Entry 8H7G (electron microscopy, 3.70 A resolution); this record covers chains G and H of the 14 polymer chains in the assembly.

== Chain G ==
Name: Transcriptional adapter 1
Source organism: Homo sapiens
UniProt: Q96BN2 (TADA1_HUMAN); residues 1-335 here = UniProt positions 1-335
Amino-acid sequence (374 residues; numbered -38 to 335; the number before each row is that of its first residue; numbers below 1 keep their minus sign (Met-38 is residue -38)):
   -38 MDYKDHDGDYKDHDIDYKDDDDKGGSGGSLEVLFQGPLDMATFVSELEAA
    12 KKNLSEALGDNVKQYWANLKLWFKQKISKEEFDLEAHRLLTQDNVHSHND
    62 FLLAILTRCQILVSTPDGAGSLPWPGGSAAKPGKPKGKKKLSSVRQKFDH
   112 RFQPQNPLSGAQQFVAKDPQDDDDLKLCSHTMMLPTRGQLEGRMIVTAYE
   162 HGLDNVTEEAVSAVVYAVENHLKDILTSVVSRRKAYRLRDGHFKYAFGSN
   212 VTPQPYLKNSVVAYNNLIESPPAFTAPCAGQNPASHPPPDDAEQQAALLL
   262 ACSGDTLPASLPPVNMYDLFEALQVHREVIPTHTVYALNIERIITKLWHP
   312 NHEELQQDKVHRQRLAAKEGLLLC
Not modelled in the structure: -38 to 107, 128-137, 229-250, 328-335
Differences from the reference sequence: initiating methionine (-38); expression tag (-37 to 0)

== Chain H ==
Name: TAF5-like RNA polymerase II p300/CBP-associated factor-associated factor 65 kDa subunit 5L
Source organism: Homo sapiens
UniProt: O75529 (TAF5L_HUMAN); residue numbers follow UniProt; this construct covers 1-589
Amino-acid sequence (589 residues; numbered 1 to 589; the number before each row is that of its first residue):
     1 MKRVRTEQIQMAVSCYLKRRQYVDSDGPLKQGLRLSQTAEEMAANLTVQS
    51 ESGCANIVSAAPCQAEPQQYEVQFGRLRNFLTDSDSQHSHEVMPLLYPLF
   101 VYLHLNLVQNSPKSTVESFYSRFHGMFLQNASQKDVIEQLQTTQTIQDIL
   151 SNFKLRAFLDNKYVVRLQEDSYNYLIRYLQSDNNTALCKVLTLHIHLDVQ
   201 PAKRTDYQLYASGSSSRSENNGLEPPDMPSPILQNEAALEVLQESIKRVK
   251 DGPPSLTTICFYAFYNTEQLLNTAEISPDSKLLAAGFDNSCIKLWSLRSK
   301 KLKSEPHQVDVSRIHLACDILEEEDDEDDNAGTEMKILRGHCGPVYSTRF
   351 LADSSGLLSCSEDMSIRYWDLGSFTNTVLYQGHAYPVWDLDISPYSLYFA
   401 SGSHDRTARLWSFDRTYPLRIYAGHLADVDCVKFHPNSNYLATGSTDKTV
   451 RLWSAQQGNSVRLFTGHRGPVLSLAFSPNGKYLASAGEDQRLKLWDLASG
   501 TLYKELRGHTDNITSLTFSPDSGLIASASMDNSVRVWDIRNTYCSAPADG
   551 SSSELVGVYTGQMSNVLSVQFMACNLLLVTGITQENQEH
Not modelled in the structure: 1, 25-33, 127-132, 202-234, 251-252, 324-330, 541-551, 584-589

== How chain G and chain H interact ==
Residue-residue contacts - 30 pairs, chain G then chain H:
  Phe109(G) with Arg468(H); Glu488(H); Asp489(H)
  Arg112(G) with Glu488(H), salt bridge
  Gln215(G) with Ala317(H)
  Tyr217(G) with Leu316(H); Cys318(H), hydrophobic
  Tyr278(G) with Gln381(H); Thr416(H), hydrogen bond
  Phe281(G) with Ala384(H), hydrophobic
  Gln285(G) with Met364(H), hydrogen bond; Ala384(H)
  Glu302(G) with Tyr385(H), hydrogen bond
  Ile305(G) with Gly382(H); His383(H)
  Leu308(G) with Tyr417(H)
  Trp309(G) with Tyr417(H)
  His310(G) with Asp414(H); Arg415(H); Thr416(H), hydrogen bond (side chain-backbone); Tyr417(H)
  Asn312(G) with Arg415(H)
  His313(G) with Asp414(H), salt bridge
  Gln318(G) with Asp170(H); Asn173(H), hydrogen bond (side chain-backbone); Tyr174(H)
  Arg325(G) with Phe80(H), hydrogen bond (side chain-backbone); Asp83(H), hydrogen bond (side chain-backbone); Ser84(H); Tyr174(H), hydrogen bond
Other interface residues (no listed pair), chain G (21 interface residues in all): Lys108, Ile301, Glu314, Glu315, His322
Other interface residues (no listed pair), chain H (26 interface residues in all): Arg177, Arg409, Pro470, Gln490

== Summary ==
21 residues of chain G and 26 residues of chain H are in contact, with 8 hydrogen bonds and 2 salt bridges.
Polar contacts include Arg112(G)-Glu488(H), His313(G)-Asp414(H) and Tyr278(G)-Thr416(H).
Here chain G is Transcriptional adapter 1 and chain H is TAF5-like RNA polymerase II p300/CBP-associated
factor-associated factor 65 kDa subunit 5L, both from Homo sapiens. Entry 8H7G (Cryo-EM structure of the human
SAGA complex) was determined by electron microscopy.
